6EB0 - chains B and D of the 4 polymer chains in the assembly; structure by X-ray diffraction, 2.37 A resolution.

[Chain B (and D)]
Molecule: 4-hydroxyphenylacetate 3-monooxygenase, oxygenase subunit
From: Escherichia coli (strain B / BL21-DE3)
Notes: chain D of this document is another copy of the same molecule, construct and numbering; everything in this record applies to it too
Reference sequence: A0A140NG21 (A0A140NG21_ECOBD); residues 2-520 here = UniProt positions 2-520
Amino-acid sequence (527 residues; each row starts with the number of its first residue; numbers below 1 keep their minus sign (Met-6 is residue -6)):
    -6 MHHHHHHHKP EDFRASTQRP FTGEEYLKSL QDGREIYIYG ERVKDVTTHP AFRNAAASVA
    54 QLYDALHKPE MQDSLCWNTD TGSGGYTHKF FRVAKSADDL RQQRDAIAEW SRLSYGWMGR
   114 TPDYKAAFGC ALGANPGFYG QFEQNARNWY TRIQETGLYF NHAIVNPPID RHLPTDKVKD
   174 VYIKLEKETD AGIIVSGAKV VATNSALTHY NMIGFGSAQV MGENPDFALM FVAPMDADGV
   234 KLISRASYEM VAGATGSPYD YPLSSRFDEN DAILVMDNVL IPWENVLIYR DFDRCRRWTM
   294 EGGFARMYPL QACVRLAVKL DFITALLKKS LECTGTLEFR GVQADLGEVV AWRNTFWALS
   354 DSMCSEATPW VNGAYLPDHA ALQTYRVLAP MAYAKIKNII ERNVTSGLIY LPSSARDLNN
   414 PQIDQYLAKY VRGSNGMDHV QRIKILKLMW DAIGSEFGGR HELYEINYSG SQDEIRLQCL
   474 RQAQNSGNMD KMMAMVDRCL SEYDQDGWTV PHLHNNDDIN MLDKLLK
Disordered / not traced: -6 to 1, 520
Construct notes: initiating methionine (-6); expression tag (-5 to 1)

[How chain B and chain D interact]
Contacting residue pairs - 162 pairs, chain B then chain D:
  Glu28(B) with Gln415(D)
  Tyr30(B) with Gln415(D), hydrogen bond; Ile416(D), hydrophobic
  Ile31(B) with Ser406(D)
  Tyr32(B) with Thr248(D); Ser406(D), hydrogen bond (backbone-side chain); Ser407(D); Arg409(D), hydrogen bond (backbone-side chain); Asp410(D)
  Gly33(B) with Arg409(D); Asp410(D), hydrogen bond (backbone-side chain); Asn413(D), hydrogen bond (backbone-side chain); Ile416(D)
  Glu34(B) with Arg409(D), salt bridge
  Pro160(B) with Tyr423(D)
  Pro161(B) with Tyr403(D); Tyr423(D); Val424(D), hydrophobic; Arg425(D); Arg435(D)
  Ile162(B) with Ser427(D)
  Asp163(B) with Arg425(D), salt bridge; Gly426(D); Ser427(D); Gly429(D), hydrogen bond (side chain-backbone)
  Arg164(B) with Ser427(D), hydrogen bond (backbone-backbone)
  His165(B) with Asn428(D), hydrogen bond (side chain-backbone); Gly429(D)
  Leu166(B) with Arg425(D)
  Asp173(B) with Lys422(D), salt bridge; Tyr423(D)
  Val174(B) with Lys422(D); Tyr423(D)
  Gly190(B) with Tyr423(D)
  Ala191(B) with Tyr423(D), hydrophobic
  Val193(B) with Tyr403(D), hydrophobic
  Val194(B) with Ser399(D); Ile402(D), hydrophobic; Tyr403(D), hydrophobic
  Lys234(B) with Gln415(D); Tyr419(D), hydrogen bond
  Ile236(B) with Ile416(D), hydrophobic; Tyr419(D), hydrophobic
  Ser237(B) with Pro405(D); Ser406(D), hydrogen bond (backbone-backbone)
  Arg238(B) with Ile402(D); Leu404(D); Ser406(D)
  Ala239(B) with Ser406(D)
  Val244(B) with Val244(D), hydrophobic; Thr248(D)
  Thr248(B) with Tyr32(D); Val244(D)
  Tyr254(B) with Glu449(D), hydrogen bond
  Asp264(B) with Ile402(D); Tyr403(D)
  Ile266(B) with Tyr403(D), hydrophobic; Val424(D), hydrophobic
  Val268(B) with Tyr419(D), hydrophobic; Tyr423(D), hydrophobic
  Asp270(B) with Tyr419(D), hydrogen bond
  Ala387(B) with Asn391(D)
  Lys390(B) with Lys390(D); Glu455(D), salt bridge
  Asn391(B) with Ala387(D)
  Glu394(B) with Glu455(D); Leu456(D), hydrogen bond (side chain-backbone); Ile459(D); Asn460(D), hydrogen bond (backbone-side chain)
  Arg395(B) with Ile459(D); Asn460(D); Gln465(D)
  Thr398(B) with Asn460(D)
  Leu401(B) with Leu456(D), hydrophobic
  Ile402(B) with Arg238(D); Asp264(D); Arg453(D); Tyr457(D), hydrophobic
  Tyr403(B) with Pro161(D); Val193(D), hydrophobic; Val194(D), hydrophobic; Asp264(D); Ile266(D), hydrophobic
  Leu404(B) with Arg238(D)
  Pro405(B) with Ser237(D)
  Ser406(B) with Ile31(D); Tyr32(D), hydrogen bond (side chain-backbone); Ser237(D), hydrogen bond (backbone-backbone); Arg238(D); Ala239(D)
  Ser407(B) with Tyr32(D)
  Arg409(B) with Tyr32(D); Gly33(D); Glu34(D), salt bridge
  Asp410(B) with Tyr32(D); Gly33(D), hydrogen bond (side chain-backbone)
  Asn413(B) with Gly33(D), hydrogen bond (side chain-backbone)
  Gln415(B) with Glu28(D); Tyr30(D), hydrogen bond; Lys234(D)
  Ile416(B) with Tyr30(D), hydrophobic; Gly33(D); Ile236(D), hydrophobic
  Tyr419(B) with Lys234(D), hydrogen bond; Ile236(D), hydrophobic; Val268(D), hydrophobic; Asp270(D), hydrogen bond
  Lys422(B) with Asp173(D), salt bridge; Val174(D)
  Tyr423(B) with Pro160(D); Pro161(D); Asp173(D); Val174(D); Gly190(D), hydrogen bond (side chain-backbone); Ala191(D), hydrophobic
  Val424(B) with Pro161(D), hydrophobic; Ile266(D), hydrophobic
  Arg425(B) with Pro161(D); Asp163(D), salt bridge; Leu166(D)
  Gly426(B) with Asp163(D)
  Ser427(B) with Ile162(D); Asp163(D); Arg164(D), hydrogen bond (backbone-backbone)
  Asn428(B) with His165(D), hydrogen bond (backbone-side chain)
  Gly429(B) with Asp163(D), hydrogen bond (backbone-side chain); His165(D)
  Arg435(B) with Pro161(D)
  Trp443(B) with Glu449(D), hydrogen bond; Gly452(D); Arg453(D); Leu456(D), hydrophobic
  Gly447(B) with Glu449(D); Gly452(D)
  Ser448(B) with Glu449(D)
  Glu449(B) with Tyr254(D), hydrogen bond; Trp443(D), hydrogen bond; Gly447(D); Ser448(D)
  Gly452(B) with Trp443(D); Gly447(D)
  Arg453(B) with Trp443(D)
  Glu455(B) with Lys390(D), salt bridge; Glu394(D)
  Leu456(B) with Glu394(D); Leu401(D), hydrophobic
  Tyr457(B) with Ile402(D), hydrophobic
  Ile459(B) with Asn391(D); Glu394(D); Arg395(D)
  Asn460(B) with Glu394(D), hydrogen bond (side chain-backbone); Arg395(D); Thr398(D)
  Gly463(B) with Thr398(D)
  Gln465(B) with Arg395(D)
  Ile512(B) with Leu518(D)
  Met514(B) with Met514(D), hydrophobic; Leu518(D), hydrophobic
  Lys517(B) with Met514(D); Lys517(D)
  Leu518(B) with Ile512(D); Met514(D), hydrophobic
Interface residues without a listed pair, chain B (85 interface residues in all): Val158, Tyr241, Ala247, Ala265, Met269, Val397, Leu420, Met430, Ser464
Interface residues without a listed pair, chain D (84 interface residues in all): Tyr241, Ala247, Ala265, Met269, Val397, Leu420, Met430, Ser464

[Overview]
The interface between chain B and chain D involves 85 residues on one side and 84 on the other; the contacts
include 29 hydrogen bonds and 8 salt bridges. Polar contacts include Glu34(B)-Arg409(D), Asp163(B)-Arg425(D)
and Asp173(B)-Lys422(D).
Both chains are 4-hydroxyphenylacetate 3-monooxygenase, oxygenase subunit (Escherichia coli (strain B /
BL21-DE3)). Entry 6EB0 (Structure of 4-hydroxyphenylacetate 3-monooxygenase (hpab), oxygenase component from
escherichia coli) was determined by X-ray diffraction, deposited together with 6B1B.
